PDB entry 6EZG | X-ray diffraction, 2.20 A resolution | chains A and B

Chain A (and B):
Protein: Acetylcholinesterase
Organism: Tetronarce californica
Notes: EC 3.1.1.7; chain B of this document is another copy of the same molecule, construct and numbering; everything in this record applies to it too
Reference sequence: P04058 (ACES_TETCF); residues 1-537 here correspond to UniProt positions 22-558 (UniProt number = residue number + 21)
Sequence (537 residues; numbered 1 to 537; the number before each row is that of its first residue):
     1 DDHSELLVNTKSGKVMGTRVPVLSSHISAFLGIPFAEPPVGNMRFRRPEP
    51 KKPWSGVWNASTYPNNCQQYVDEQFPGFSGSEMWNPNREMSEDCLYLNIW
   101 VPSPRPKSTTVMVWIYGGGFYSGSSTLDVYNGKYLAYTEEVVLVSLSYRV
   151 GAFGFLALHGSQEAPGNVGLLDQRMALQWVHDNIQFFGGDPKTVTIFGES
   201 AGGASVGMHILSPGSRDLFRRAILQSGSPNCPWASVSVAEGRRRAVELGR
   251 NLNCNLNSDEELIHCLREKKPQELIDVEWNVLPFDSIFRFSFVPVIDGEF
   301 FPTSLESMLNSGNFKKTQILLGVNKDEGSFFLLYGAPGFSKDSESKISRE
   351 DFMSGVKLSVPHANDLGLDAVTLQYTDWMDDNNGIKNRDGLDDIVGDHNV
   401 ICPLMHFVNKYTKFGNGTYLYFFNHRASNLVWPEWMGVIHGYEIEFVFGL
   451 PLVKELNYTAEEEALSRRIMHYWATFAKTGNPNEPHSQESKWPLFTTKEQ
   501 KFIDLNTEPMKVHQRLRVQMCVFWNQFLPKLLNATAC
Disordered / not traced: 1-3, 536-537
Disulfide bonds: Cys67-Cys94, Cys254-Cys265, Cys402-Cys521
Covalently attached groups: N-acetylglucosamine (NAG) linked to Asn59, Asn416
Residues lining bound ligands: C6K (1-(7-chloranyl-4-methoxy-1H-indol-5-yl)-3-[1-(phenylmethyl)piperidin-4-yl]propan-1-one): Tyr70, Trp84, Gly117, Gly118, Tyr121, Tyr130, Glu199, Ser200, Trp279, Ile287, Phe288, Arg289, Phe290, Phe330, Phe331, Tyr334, His440, Gly441

How chain A and chain B interact:
Contacting residue pairs (35):
  Leu366(A) with Phe527(B); Lys530(B); Leu531(B), hydrophobic
  Ala370(A) with Phe527(B), hydrophobic
  Leu373(A) with Gln519(B); Val522(B), hydrophobic; Phe523(B), hydrophobic; Phe527(B), hydrophobic
  Thr376(A) with Gln519(B), hydrogen bond (backbone-side chain)
  Asp377(A) with Gln519(B)
  Trp378(A) with Arg515(B), hydrogen bond (backbone-side chain); Val518(B); Gln519(B), hydrogen bond (backbone-side chain); Val522(B)
  Met379(A) with Val518(B), hydrophobic
  Asp381(A) with Arg515(B), salt bridge
  Arg515(A) with Trp378(B), hydrogen bond (side chain-backbone); Asp381(B), salt bridge
  Val518(A) with Trp378(B); Met379(B), hydrophobic
  Gln519(A) with Leu373(B); Thr376(B), hydrogen bond (side chain-backbone); Asp377(B); Trp378(B), hydrogen bond (side chain-backbone)
  Val522(A) with Leu373(B), hydrophobic; Trp378(B)
  Phe527(A) with Leu366(B); Ala370(B); Leu373(B), hydrophobic; Leu531(B), hydrophobic
  Lys530(A) with Asp365(B), salt bridge; Asp369(B), salt bridge
  Leu531(A) with Leu366(B), hydrophobic
  Ala534(A) with Thr535(B)
  Thr535(A) with Ala534(B)
Other interface residues (no listed pair), chain A (21 interface residues in all): Asp369, Gln374, Asp380, Phe523
Other interface residues (no listed pair), chain B (22 interface residues in all): Gln374, Asp380

Overview:
Chain A and chain B form an interface of 21 and 22 residues respectively; the contacts include 6 hydrogen
bonds and 4 salt bridges. Among the polar pairs are Asp381(A)-Arg515(B), Lys530(A)-Asp365(B) and
Lys530(A)-Asp369(B). Chain A binds compound C6K. Covalently linked N-acetylglucosamine: at Asn59(A) and
Asn416(A).
Chain A and chain B are both Acetylcholinesterase (Tetronarce californica); the structure, Torpedo californica
AChE in complex with indolic multi-target directed ligand, was determined by X-ray diffraction together with
6EZH from the same study.
